5UHL - chains B and D of the 4 polymer chains in the assembly; structure by X-ray diffraction, 3.14 A resolution.

Chain B (and D):
Name: O-GlcNAcase stalk domain
From: Homo sapiens
Notes: EC 3.2.1.169, 3.2.1.-; chain D of this document is another copy of the same molecule, construct and numbering; everything in this record applies to it too
Reference sequence: O60502 (OGA_HUMAN); numbering as in UniProt (aligned over 544-705)
Amino-acid sequence (163 residues; each row starts with the number of its first residue):
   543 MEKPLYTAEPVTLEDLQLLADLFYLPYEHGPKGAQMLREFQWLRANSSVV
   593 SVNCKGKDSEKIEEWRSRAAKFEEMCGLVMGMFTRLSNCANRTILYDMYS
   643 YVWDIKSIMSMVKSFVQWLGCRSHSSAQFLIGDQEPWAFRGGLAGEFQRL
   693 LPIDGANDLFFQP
Not modelled in the structure: 591-605, 665-681, 695-705 (chain D: 590-603, 664-681, 695-705)
Differences from the reference sequence: initiating methionine (543)

How chain B and chain D interact:
Residue-residue contacts - 48 pairs, chain B then chain D:
  Leu564(B) with Leu685(D), hydrophobic
  His571(B) with Leu685(D); Glu688(D), salt bridge
  Gly575(B) with Leu685(D)
  Met578(B) with Phe689(D)
  Leu579(B) with Phe689(D), hydrophobic; Leu692(D), hydrophobic
  Phe582(B) with Phe689(D), hydrophobic; Leu692(D), hydrophobic
  Arg586(B) with Leu692(D), hydrogen bond (side chain-backbone)
  Ile647(B) with Ala686(D), hydrophobic
  Ile650(B) with Ala686(D); Phe689(D), hydrophobic; Gln690(D)
  Met651(B) with Phe689(D), hydrophobic
  Met653(B) with Leu693(D)
  Val654(B) with Leu693(D), hydrophobic
  Phe657(B) with Leu693(D), hydrophobic; Pro694(D)
  Gly683(B) with Gln690(D)
  Leu685(B) with Leu564(D); His571(D); Gly575(D); Leu579(D), hydrophobic
  Ala686(B) with Ile647(D); Ile650(D)
  Glu688(B) with His571(D), salt bridge; Leu579(D)
  Phe689(B) with Met578(D); Leu579(D), hydrophobic; Phe582(D), hydrophobic; Phe614(D), hydrophobic; Ile650(D), hydrophobic; Met651(D), hydrophobic; Val654(D), hydrophobic
  Gln690(B) with Ile650(D); Arg682(D), hydrogen bond (side chain-backbone); Gly683(D); Arg691(D)
  Arg691(B) with Gln690(D); Arg691(D), hydrogen bond (side chain-backbone); Leu693(D), hydrogen bond (side chain-backbone)
  Leu692(B) with Phe582(D); Gln583(D); Arg586(D)
  Leu693(B) with Val654(D), hydrophobic; Phe657(D), hydrophobic
  Pro694(B) with Phe657(D)
Other interface residues (no listed pair), chain B (27 interface residues in all): Gln583, Asp646, Arg682, Gly684

Overview:
27 residues of chain B and 25 residues of chain D are in contact; the contacts include 4 hydrogen bonds and 2
salt bridges. Polar contacts include His571(B)-Glu688(D), Arg586(B)-Leu692(D) and Gln690(B)-Arg682(D).
Both chains are O-GlcNAcase stalk domain (Homo sapiens). Entry 5UHL (Crystal structure of the core catalytic
domain of human O-GlcNAcase complexed with Thiamet G) was determined by X-ray diffraction.
